PDB entry 7AAD | X-ray diffraction, 2.21 A resolution | chain A

Chain A:
Molecule: Poly [ADP-ribose] polymerase 1
Organism: Homo sapiens
Notes: EC 2.4.2.30, 2.4.2.-; fragment: catalytic domain (662-1101)
UniProt: P09874 (PARP1_HUMAN); residue numbers follow UniProt; this construct covers 662-1011
Sequence (352 residues; row label = number of the first residue in the row):
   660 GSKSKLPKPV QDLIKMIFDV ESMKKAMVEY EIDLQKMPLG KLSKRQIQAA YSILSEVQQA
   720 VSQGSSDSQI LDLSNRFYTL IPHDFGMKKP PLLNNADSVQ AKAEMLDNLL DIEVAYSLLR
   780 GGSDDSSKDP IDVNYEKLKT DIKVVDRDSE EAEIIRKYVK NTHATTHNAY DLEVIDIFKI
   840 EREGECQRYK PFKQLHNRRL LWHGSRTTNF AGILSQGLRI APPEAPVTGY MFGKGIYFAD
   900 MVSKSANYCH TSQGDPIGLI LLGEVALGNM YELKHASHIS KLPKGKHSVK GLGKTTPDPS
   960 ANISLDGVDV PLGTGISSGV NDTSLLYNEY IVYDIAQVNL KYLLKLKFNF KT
Unresolved in the structure: 660-661
Differences from the reference sequence: expression tag (660-661); engineered mutation Ala-762 (Val in P09874)
Residues lining bound ligands: Olaparib (09L; 4-(3-{[4-(cyclopropylcarbonyl)piperazin-1-yl]carbonyl}-4-fluorobenzyl)phthalazin-1(2H)-one): Tyr-710, Asp-766, Leu-769, Asp-770, Trp-861, His-862, Gly-863, Arg-878, Ile-879, Ala-880, Pro-881, Tyr-889, Gly-894, Ile-895, Tyr-896, Phe-897, Ala-898, Lys-903, Ser-904, Tyr-907, Glu-988
Swiss-Prot annotation at these positions:
  - active site: Glu-988 (For poly [ADP-ribose] polymerase activity)
  - binding site (NAD(+)): His-862 to Ser-864, Gly-871, Arg-878, Ser-904
  - modified residue (Phosphoserine): Ser-782, Ser-786
  - cross-link: Lys-748 (Glycyl lysine isopeptide (Lys-Gly) (interchain with G-Cter in SUMO1))
  - natural variant: Ala-762 (V762A: this construct carries the variant)
  - mutagenesis: Leu-698 to Leu-701 (Increased auto-poly-ADP-ribosylation), Leu-713 (L713A: Increased auto-poly-ADP-ribosylation; L713F: Leads to constitutive activity in absence of DNA damage due to unfolding of the PARP alpha-helical domain, relieving autoinhibition), Glu-763 to Asp-770 (Able to bind BAD inhibitor in absence of DNA), Leu-765 (L765A: Increased auto-poly-ADP-ribosylation), Asp-766 to Asp-770 (Able to bind EB-47 or BAD inhibitors in absence of DNA. Released from DNA strand break independently of EB-47 or BAD inhibitors), Leu-768 (L768A: Increased auto-poly-ADP-ribosylation), Ala-774 (A774S/L: Increased DNA-independent poly-ADP-ribosyltransferase activity), Leu-797 (L797P: 1.5% of wild-type activity), His-826 (H826A: Strongly reduced serine ADP-ribosylation, caused by abolished interaction with HPF1; H826E: Decreased polymerase activity, leading to the production of short poly-ADP-ribose chains), Pro-850 to Phe-851 (Abolished interaction with TIMELESS), His-862 (H862A: Poly-ADP-ribosyltransferase activity is impaired while mono-ADP-ribosyltransferase activity is not affected; produces a mixture of short and mono ADP-ribose chains), Arg-865 (R865A: Increased affinity for DNA damage sites), 19 further mutagenesis entries in UniProt
What the authors report for this chain:
  - contacts within the chain: Tyr-710/Asp-766 (hydrogen bond)
  - binding site for Olaparib: Asp-766, Leu-769
  - mutagenesis - L713F (20-fold), L765A (20-fold), L765F (20-fold): increased catalytic activity
  - mutagenesis - L713F, L765A, L765F: decreased stability

Summary:
Ligands of chain A: Olaparib. Curated annotation (UniProt) lists active-site residue Glu-988, 6 NAD+-binding
residues and 41 mutagenesis sites. From the paper: a binding site for Olaparib at Asp-766 and Leu-769; L713F,
L765A and L765F increase catalytic activity.
Chain A is Poly [ADP-ribose] polymerase 1 (Homo sapiens); the structure, Crystal structure of the catalytic
domain of human PARP1 in complex with olaparib, was determined by X-ray diffraction, deposited together with
7AAA, 7AAB and 7AAC.
